PDB entry 2H1P | X-ray diffraction, 2.40 A resolution | chains L and P of the 3 polymer chains in the assembly

[Chain L]
Molecule: 2H1
From: Mus musculus
Notes: fragment: fab
Amino-acid sequence (219 residues; row label = number of the first residue in the row):
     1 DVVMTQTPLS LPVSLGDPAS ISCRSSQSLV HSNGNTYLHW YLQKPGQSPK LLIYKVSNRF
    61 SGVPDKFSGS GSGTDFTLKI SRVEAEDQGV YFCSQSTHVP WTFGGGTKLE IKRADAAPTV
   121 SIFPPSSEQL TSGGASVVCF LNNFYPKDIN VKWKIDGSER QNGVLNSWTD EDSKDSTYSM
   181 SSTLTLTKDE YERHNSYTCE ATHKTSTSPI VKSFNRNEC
Sequence notes: conflict P18 (Gln in S16112), H39 (Tyr in S16112), L51 (Pro in S16112), K55 (Arg in S16112), K66 (Arg in S16112), Q88 (Leu in S16112), S94 (Phe in S16112), S96 (Gly in S16112), W101 (Tyr in S16112), K108 (Arg in S16112), E171 (Gln in S16112)
Disulfides: C23-C93, C139-C199

[Chain P]
Molecule: PA1
Amino-acid sequence (12 residues; row label = number of the first residue in the row):
   601 GLQYTPSWML VG
Unresolved in the structure: 601

[Chain L / chain P interface]
Residue-residue contacts (15):
  Q27(L) - L602(P)
  V30(L) - Y604(P)
  H31(L) - Y604(P)
  H31(L) - T605(P)
  N33(L) - L610(P)
  S96(L) - T605(P)  hydrogen bond (backbone-side chain)
  T97(L) - Y604(P)
  T97(L) - T605(P)  hydrogen bond (backbone-backbone)
  H98(L) - Q603(P)
  H98(L) - Y604(P)
  H98(L) - T605(P)
  V99(L) - Q603(P)  hydrogen bond (backbone-backbone)
  V99(L) - T605(P)
  W101(L) - T605(P)  hydrogen bond
  W101(L) - M609(P)  hydrophobic
Interface residues without a listed pair, chain L (10 interface residues in all): S32
Interface residues without a listed pair, chain P (7 interface residues in all): P606

[Summary]
10 residues of chain L and 7 residues of chain P are in contact; the contacts include 4 hydrogen bonds. Polar
contacts include S96(L)-T605(P), W101(L)-T605(P) and T97(L)-T605(P).
Chain L is 2H1 (Mus musculus) and chain P is PA1; the structure, The three-dimensional structures of a
polysaccharide binding antibody to cryptococcus neoformans and its complex with a ..., was determined by X-ray
diffraction.
